7NFC - chains G and J of the 18 polymer chains in the assembly; structure by electron microscopy, 4.14 A resolution (low resolution: residue-level contacts below are approximate; hydrogen-bond / salt-bridge calls are withheld).

[Chain G]
Molecule: X-ray repair cross-complementing protein 6
Organism: Homo sapiens
Notes: EC 3.6.4.-, 4.2.99.-
UniProt: P12956 (XRCC6_HUMAN); residues 1-609 here = UniProt positions 1-609
Sequence (609 residues; numbered 1 to 609; the number before each row is that of its first residue):
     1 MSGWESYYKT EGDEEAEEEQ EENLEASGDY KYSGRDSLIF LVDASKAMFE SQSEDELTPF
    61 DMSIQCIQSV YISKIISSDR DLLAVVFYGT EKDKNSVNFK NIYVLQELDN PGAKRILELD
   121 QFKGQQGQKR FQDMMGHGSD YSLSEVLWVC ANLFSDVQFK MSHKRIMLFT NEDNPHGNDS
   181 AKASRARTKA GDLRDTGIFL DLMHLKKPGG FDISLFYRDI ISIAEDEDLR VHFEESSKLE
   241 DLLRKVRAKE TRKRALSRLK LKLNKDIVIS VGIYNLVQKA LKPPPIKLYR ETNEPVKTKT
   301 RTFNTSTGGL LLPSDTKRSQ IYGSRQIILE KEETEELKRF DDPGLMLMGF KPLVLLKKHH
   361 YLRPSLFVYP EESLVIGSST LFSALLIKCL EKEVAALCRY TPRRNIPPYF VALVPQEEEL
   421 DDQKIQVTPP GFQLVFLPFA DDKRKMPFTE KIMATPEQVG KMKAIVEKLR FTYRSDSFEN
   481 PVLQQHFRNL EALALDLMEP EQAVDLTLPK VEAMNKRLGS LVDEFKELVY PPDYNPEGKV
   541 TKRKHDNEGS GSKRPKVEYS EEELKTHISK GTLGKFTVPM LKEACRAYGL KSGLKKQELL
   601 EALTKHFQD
Disordered / not traced: 1-31, 223-236, 535-609
Swiss-Prot annotation at these positions:
  - region: Val-578 to Glu-583 (Interaction with BAX)
  - active site: Lys-31 (Schiff-base intermediate with DNA)
  - modified residue: Ser-2 (N-acetylserine), Ser-6 (Phosphoserine), Ser-27 (Phosphoserine), Lys-31 (N6-acetyllysine), Ser-51 (Phosphoserine), Ser-306 (Phosphoserine), Lys-317 (N6-acetyllysine), Lys-331 (N6-acetyllysine), Lys-338 (N6-acetyllysine), Thr-455 (Phosphothreonine), Lys-461 (N6-acetyllysine), Ser-477 (Phosphoserine), Ser-520 (Phosphoserine), Lys-539 (N6-acetyllysine), Lys-542 (N6-acetyllysine), Lys-544 (N6-acetyllysine), Ser-550 (Phosphoserine), Lys-553 (N6-acetyllysine), Lys-556 (N6-acetyllysine), Ser-560 (Phosphoserine) and 1 more in UniProt
  - cross-link (Glycyl lysine isopeptide (Lys-Gly)): Lys-287 (interchain with G-Cter in SUMO2), Lys-317 (interchain with G-Cter in SUMO2), Lys-556 (interchain with G-Cter in SUMO2)
  - mutagenesis: Lys-31 (K31A: Diminishes the ability to form a Schiff base. Abolishes adduct formation; when associated with A-160 and A-164), Lys-160 (K160A: Abolishes adduct formation; when associated with A-31 and A-160), Lys-164 (K164A: Abolishes adduct formation; when associated with A-31 and A-164), Lys-539 (K539Q: Complete loss of suppression of BAX-induced apoptosis; K539R: No effect on suppression of BAX-induced apoptosis), Lys-542 (K542Q: Complete loss of suppression of BAX-induced apoptosis; K542R: No effect on suppression of BAX-induced apoptosis), Lys-544 (K544R: No effect on suppression of BAX-induced apoptosis), Lys-553 (K553Q: Partial loss of suppression of BAX-induced apoptosis; K553R: No effect on suppression of BAX-induced apoptosis), Lys-556 (K556R: No effect on suppression of BAX-induced apoptosis), Lys-570 (K570R: Loss of methylation; loss of anti-apoptotic activity; no effect on XRCC5 stabilization)

[Chain J]
Molecule: 27-nt DNA strand
Sequence (27 nucleotides; each row starts with the number of its first residue):
    12 CATAATAATA GTTTTTAGTT TATTGGG

[How chain G and chain J interact]
Residue-residue contacts (9):
  Arg-80(G) / DT24(J)
  Arg-80(G) / DT25(J)
  Leu-256(G) / DT27(J)
  Lys-338(G) / DA28(J)
  Lys-338(G) / DG29(J)
  Arg-363(G) / DT27(J)
  Arg-363(G) / DA28(J)
  Arg-403(G) / DT27(J)
  Arg-403(G) / DA28(J)
Other interface residues (no listed pair), chain G (7 interface residues in all): Arg-254, Asn-275
Other interface residues (no listed pair), chain J (6 interface residues in all): DT26

[Summary]
The interface between chain G and chain J involves 7 residues on one side and 6 on the other. Curated
annotation (UniProt) lists active-site residue Lys-31(G) and 9 mutagenesis sites on chain G.
Here chain G is X-ray repair cross-complementing protein 6 (Homo sapiens) and chain J is a 27-nt DNA strand.
Entry 7NFC (Cryo-EM structure of NHEJ super-complex (dimer)) was determined by electron microscopy (same
publication as 7NFE).
